8EYT - chains A and P of the 21 polymer chains in the assembly; structure by electron microscopy, 2.80 A resolution.

Chain A:
Molecule: 16S rRNA
Source organism: Escherichia coli
Sequence (1415 nucleotides; row label = number of the first residue in the row; note: 119 numbers in that range are skipped by the numbering (no residue carries them; nothing is unmodelled there)):
     1 AAAUUGAAGA GUUUGAUCAU GGCUCAGAUU GAACGCUGGC GGCAGGCCUA ACACAUGCAA
    61 GUCGAACGGU AACAGGAAGA AGCUUGCUUC UUUGCUGACG AGUGGCGGAC GGGUGAGUAA
   121 UGUCUGGGAA ACUGCCUGAU GGAGGGGGAU AACUACUGGA AACGGUAGCU AAUACCGCAU
   181 AACGUCGCAA GACCAAAGAG GGGGACCUUC GGGCCUCUUG CCAUCGGAUG UGCCCAGAUG
   241 GGAUUAGCUA GUAGGUGGGG UAACGGCUCA CCUAGGCGAC GAUCCCUAGC UGGUCUGAGA
   301 GGAUGACCAG CCACACUGGA ACUGAGACAC GGUCCAGACU CCUACGGGAG GCAGCAGUGG
   361 GGAAUAUUGC ACAAUGGGCG CAAGCCUGAU GCAGCCAUGC CGCGUGUAUG AAGAAGGCCU
   421 UCGGGUUGUA AAGUACUUUC AGCGGGGAGG AAGGGAGUAA AGUUAAUACC UUUGCUCAUU
   481 GACGUUACCC GCAGAAGAAG CACCGGCUAA CUCCGUGCCA GCAGCCGCGG UAAUACGGAG
   541 GGUGCAAGCG UUAAUCGGAA UUACUGGGCG UAAAGCGCAC GCAGGCGGUU UGUUAAGUCA
   601 GAUGUGAAAU CCCCGGGCUC AACCUGGGAA CUGCAUCUGA UACUGGCAAG CUUGAGUCUC
   661 GUAGAGGGGG GUAGAAUUCC AGGUGUAGCG GUGAAAUGCG UAGAGAUCUG GAGGAAUACC
   721 GGUGGCGAAG GCGGCCCCCU GGACGAAGAC UGACGCUCAG GUGCGAAAGC GUGGGGAGCA
   781 AACAGGAUU
   794 ACCCUGGUAG UCCACGCCGU AAACGAUGUC GACUUGGAGG UUGUGCCCUU GAGGCGUGGC
   854 UUCCGGAGCU AACGCGUUAA GUCGACCGCC UGGGGAGUAC GGCCGCAAGG UUAAAACUCA
   914 AAUGAAUUGA CGGGGGCCCG CACAAGCGGU GGAGCAUGUG GUUUAAUUCG AUGCAACGCG
   974 AAGAACCUUA CCUGGUCUUG ACAUCCACGG AAGUUUUCAG AGAUGAGAAU GUGCCUUCGG
  1034 GAACCGUGAG ACAGGUGCUG CAUGGCUGUC GUCAGCUCGU GUUGUGAAAU GUUGGGUUAA
  1094 GUCCCGCAAC GAGCGCAACC CUUAUCCUUU GUUGCCAGCG GUCCGGCCGG GAACUCAAAG
  1154 GAGACUGCCA GUGAUAAACU GGAGGAAGGU GGGGAUGACG UCAAGUCAUC AUGGCCCUUA
  1214 CGACCAGGGC UACACACGUG CUACAAUGGC GCAUACAAAG AGAAGCGACC UCGCGAGAGC
  1274 AAGCGGACCU CAUAAAGUGC GUCGUAGUCC GGAUUGGAGU CUGCAACUCG ACUCCAUGAA
  1334 GUCGGAAUCG CUAGUAAUCG UGGAUCAGAA UGCCACGGUG AAUACGUUCC CGGGCCUU
  1507 AACCGUAGGG GAACCUGCGG UUGGAUCA
What the authors report for this chain:
  - conformationally variable residues (side-chain flip): A1519

Chain P:
Molecule: 30S ribosomal protein S16
Source organism: Escherichia coli
UniProt: C3SYP2 (C3SYP2_ECOLX); residue numbers follow UniProt; this construct covers 1-82
Sequence (82 residues; row label = number of the first residue in the row):
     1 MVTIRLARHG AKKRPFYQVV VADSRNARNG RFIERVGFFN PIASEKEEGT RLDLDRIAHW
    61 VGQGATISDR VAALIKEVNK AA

Chain A / chain P interface:
Pairs across the interface (59; chain A residue first):
  C43(A) / Lys-12(P)  phosphate contact
  A44(A) / Lys-12(P)  phosphate contact
  C110(A) / Arg-25(P)  hydrogen bond to the sugar
  G134(A) / Arg-25(P)  hydrogen bond to the base
  C135(A) / Met-1(P)  base contact
  C136(A) / Met-1(P)  sugar contact
  C136(A) / Gly-64(P)  hydrogen bond to the sugar
  U137(A) / Gly-64(P)  sugar contact
  G227(A) / Gln-63(P)  hydrogen bond to the base
  A228(A) / Val-2(P)  sugar contact
  A228(A) / Trp-60(P)  sugar contact
  A228(A) / Gln-63(P)  sugar contact
  U229(A) / Val-2(P)  sugar contact
  U229(A) / Trp-60(P)  phosphate contact
  G230(A) / Arg-25(P)  sugar contact
  G230(A) / Arg-31(P)  salt bridge to the phosphate
  U231(A) / Arg-31(P)  salt bridge to the phosphate
  A309(A) / Asn-29(P)  sugar contact
  A309(A) / Gly-30(P)  phosphate contact
  G310(A) / Gly-30(P)  phosphate contact
  G310(A) / Arg-31(P)  hydrogen bond to the phosphate
  C311(A) / Arg-31(P)  salt bridge to the phosphate
  A374(A) / Tyr-17(P)  sugar contact
  A374(A) / Arg-70(P)  hydrogen bond to the phosphate
  U375(A) / Leu-6(P)  hydrogen bond to the sugar
  U375(A) / Arg-28(P)  hydrogen bond to the base
  U375(A) / Arg-70(P)  salt bridge to the phosphate
  G376(A) / Arg-5(P)  hydrogen bond to the phosphate
  G376(A) / Leu-6(P)  hydrogen bond to the phosphate
  G376(A) / Arg-28(P)  sugar contact
  G376(A) / Ser-68(P)  hydrogen bond to the phosphate
  G377(A) / Arg-5(P)  salt bridge to the phosphate
  G377(A) / Ser-24(P)  sugar contact
  U390(A) / Arg-28(P)  hydrogen bond to the sugar
  G391(A) / Arg-8(P)  phosphate contact
  G391(A) / Arg-28(P)  salt bridge to the phosphate
  C392(A) / Arg-8(P)  salt bridge to the phosphate
  C392(A) / Lys-12(P)  phosphate contact
  C392(A) / Lys-13(P)  hydrogen bond to the phosphate
  A393(A) / Lys-12(P)  salt bridge to the phosphate
  G449(A) / Ile-42(P)  sugar contact
  G450(A) / Ile-42(P)  sugar contact
  A451(A) / Arg-70(P)  salt bridge to the phosphate
  A452(A) / Arg-70(P)  sugar contact
  A452(A) / Ala-73(P)  sugar contact
  U473(A) / Lys-76(P)  salt bridge to the phosphate
  C483(A) / Lys-13(P)  hydrogen bond to the base
  G616(A) / Glu-47(P)  sugar contact
  G617(A) / Glu-47(P)  sugar contact
  C618(A) / Arg-14(P)  sugar contact
  C624(A) / Gly-10(P)  phosphate contact
  U625(A) / His-9(P)  phosphate contact
  U625(A) / Gly-10(P)  phosphate contact
  U625(A) / Phe-16(P)  phosphate contact
  G626(A) / Gln-18(P)  phosphate contact
  G626(A) / Arg-35(P)  salt bridge to the phosphate
  G626(A) / Arg-51(P)  hydrogen bond to the phosphate
  G627(A) / Arg-35(P)  salt bridge to the phosphate
  G627(A) / Arg-51(P)  salt bridge to the phosphate
Also at the interface, not in a pair above, chain A (40 interface residues in all): G111, G112, A608, C623
Also at the interface, not in a pair above, chain P (44 interface residues in all): Thr-3, Ala-11, Pro-15, Asp-23, Asn-26, Ala-27, Phe-32, Ile-33, Phe-38, Pro-41, Ser-44, Lys-46, Gly-62, Thr-66

Overview:
40 residues of chain A face 44 of chain P across their interface, with 15 hydrogen bonds and 13 salt bridges.
Polar contacts include G134(A)/Arg-25(P), G227(A)/Gln-63(P) and U375(A)/Arg-28(P). From the paper:
conformational variability at A1519(A).
Chain A is 16S rRNA and chain P is 30S ribosomal protein S16, both from Escherichia coli; the structure,
30S_delta_ksgA+KsgA complex, was determined by electron microscopy together with 8EYQ from the same study.
